Entry 8PHL (X-ray diffraction, 1.30 A resolution); this record covers chain A.

Chain A:
Protein: Carbonic anhydrase 2
Source organism: Homo sapiens
Notes: EC 4.2.1.1, 4.2.1.69
Reference sequence: P00918 (CAH2_HUMAN); the author numbering skips numbers that UniProt does not, so the offset changes along the chain: 3-125 = UniProt 3-125; 127-261 = UniProt 126-260
Sequence (258 residues; numbered 3 to 261; 1 number in that range is skipped by the numbering (no residue carries it; nothing is unmodelled there); the number before each row is that of its first residue):
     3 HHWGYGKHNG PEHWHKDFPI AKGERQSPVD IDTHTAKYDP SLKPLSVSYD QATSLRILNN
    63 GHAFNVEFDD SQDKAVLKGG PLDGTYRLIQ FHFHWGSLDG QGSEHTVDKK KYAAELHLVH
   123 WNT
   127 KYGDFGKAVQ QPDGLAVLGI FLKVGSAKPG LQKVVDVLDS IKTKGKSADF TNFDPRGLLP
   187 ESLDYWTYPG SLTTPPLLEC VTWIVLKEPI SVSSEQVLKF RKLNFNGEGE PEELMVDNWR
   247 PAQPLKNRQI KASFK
Modified / non-standard residues: Phe20, Phe66, Phe70, Phe93, Phe95, Phe131, Phe147, Phe176, Phe179, Phe226, Phe231, Phe260 (4-fluoro-L-phenylalanine; PFF)
Ion coordination: Zn2+: His94, His96, His119; mercuribenzoic acid Hg: Val135, Gln137, Cys206
Residues lining bound ligands: mercuribenzoic acid (MBO): Val135, Gln136, Gln137, Pro138, Leu204, Glu205, Cys206
Swiss-Prot annotation at these positions:
  - active site: His64 (Proton donor/acceptor)
  - binding site (Zn(2+)): His94, His96, His119
  - binding site (substrate): Thr199, Thr200
  - site: Tyr7 (Fine-tunes the proton-transfer properties of H-64), Asn62 (Fine-tunes the proton-transfer properties of H-64), Asn67 (Fine-tunes the proton-transfer properties of H-64), Gln92 (Involved in the binding of some activators, including histamine and L-histidine)
  - modified residue (Phosphoserine): Ser166, Ser173

Overview:
Ligands of chain A: mercuribenzoic acid. His94, His96 and His119 coordinate Zn2+. The mercuribenzoic acid Hg
site is built by Val135, Gln137 and Cys206. From UniProt: active-site residue His64, 3 Zn2+-binding residues
and substrate-binding residues Thr199 and Thr200.
Chain A is Carbonic anhydrase 2 (Homo sapiens); the structure, Human carbonic anhydrase II containing
4-fluorophenylalanine, was determined by X-ray diffraction, deposited together with 8P6U and 8Q0C.
